7YHS - chains A and M of the 13 polymer chains in the assembly; structure by electron microscopy, 3.37 A resolution.

Chain A:
Protein: Type I-F CRISPR-associated protein Csy1
Organism: Pseudomonas aeruginosa
UniProt: A0A3A8DDU9 (A0A3A8DDU9_PSEAI); residues 1-434 here = UniProt positions 1-434
Sequence (434 residues; row label = number of the first residue in the row):
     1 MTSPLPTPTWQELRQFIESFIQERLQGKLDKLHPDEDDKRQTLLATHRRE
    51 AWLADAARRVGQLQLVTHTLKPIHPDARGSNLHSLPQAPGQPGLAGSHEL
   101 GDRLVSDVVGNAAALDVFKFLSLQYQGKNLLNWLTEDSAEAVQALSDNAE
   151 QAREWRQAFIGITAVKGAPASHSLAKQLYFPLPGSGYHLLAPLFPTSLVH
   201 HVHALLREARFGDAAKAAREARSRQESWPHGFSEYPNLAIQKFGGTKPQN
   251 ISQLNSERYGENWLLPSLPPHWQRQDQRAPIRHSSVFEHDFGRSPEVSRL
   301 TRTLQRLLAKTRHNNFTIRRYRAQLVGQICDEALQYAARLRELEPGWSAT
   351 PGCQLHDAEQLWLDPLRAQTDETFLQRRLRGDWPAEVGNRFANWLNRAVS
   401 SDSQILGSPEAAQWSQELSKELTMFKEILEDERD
Disordered / not traced: 1-10, 434

Chain M:
Molecule: 60-nt RNA strand
Organism: Pseudomonas aeruginosa
Sequence (60 nucleotides; each row starts with the number of its first residue):
     1 CUAAGAAAUUCACGGCGGGCUUGAUGUCCGCGUCUACCUGGUUCACUGCC
    51 GUGUAGGCAG
Disordered / not traced: 59-60

Interface between chain A and chain M:
Pairs across the interface (19):
  Ile73(A) - A3(M)  base contact
  His74(A) - A6(M)  base contact
  Ser173(A) - G5(M)  hydrogen bond to the base
  Leu174(A) - G5(M)  base contact
  Leu174(A) - A6(M)  base contact
  Ala175(A) - A4(M)  hydrogen bond to the base
  Ala175(A) - G5(M)  base contact
  Lys176(A) - A3(M)  phosphate contact
  Lys176(A) - A4(M)  phosphate contact
  Lys176(A) - G5(M)  base contact
  Gln177(A) - A4(M)  hydrogen bond to the base
  Leu178(A) - U2(M)  phosphate contact
  Leu178(A) - A3(M)  phosphate contact
  Leu178(A) - A4(M)  sugar contact
  Tyr179(A) - C1(M)  base contact
  Tyr179(A) - U2(M)  hydrogen bond to the phosphate
  Tyr187(A) - C1(M)  base contact
  Leu193(A) - A3(M)  hydrogen bond to the base
  Phe194(A) - A3(M)  base contact
Interface residues without a listed pair, chain A (14 interface residues in all): Pro192, Pro195

In short:
14 residues of chain A and 6 residues of chain M are in contact, with 5 hydrogen bonds. Polar contacts include
Ser173(A)-G5(M), Ala175(A)-A4(M) and Gln177(A)-A4(M).
Here chain A is Type I-F CRISPR-associated protein Csy1 and chain M is a 60-nt RNA strand, both from
Pseudomonas aeruginosa. Entry 7YHS (Structure of Csy-AcrIF4-dsDNA) was determined by electron microscopy.
